8XCH - chains G and d of the 32 polymer chains in the assembly; structure by electron microscopy, 3.40 A resolution.

[Chain G]
Molecule: 39-nt RNA strand
Sequence (39 nucleotides; row label = number of the first residue in the row; numbers below 1 keep their minus sign (C-3 is residue -3)):
    -3 CAUGGGAAAU GCUACGCGGU AGUAGCAUGC UAGGAGCAG

[Chain d]
Name: Helicase
From: Severe acute respiratory syndrome coronavirus 2
UniProtKB: P0DTD1 (R1AB_SARS2); residues 1-601 here correspond to UniProt positions 5325-5925 (UniProt number = residue number + 5324)
Sequence (601 residues; numbered 1 to 601; the number before each row is that of its first residue):
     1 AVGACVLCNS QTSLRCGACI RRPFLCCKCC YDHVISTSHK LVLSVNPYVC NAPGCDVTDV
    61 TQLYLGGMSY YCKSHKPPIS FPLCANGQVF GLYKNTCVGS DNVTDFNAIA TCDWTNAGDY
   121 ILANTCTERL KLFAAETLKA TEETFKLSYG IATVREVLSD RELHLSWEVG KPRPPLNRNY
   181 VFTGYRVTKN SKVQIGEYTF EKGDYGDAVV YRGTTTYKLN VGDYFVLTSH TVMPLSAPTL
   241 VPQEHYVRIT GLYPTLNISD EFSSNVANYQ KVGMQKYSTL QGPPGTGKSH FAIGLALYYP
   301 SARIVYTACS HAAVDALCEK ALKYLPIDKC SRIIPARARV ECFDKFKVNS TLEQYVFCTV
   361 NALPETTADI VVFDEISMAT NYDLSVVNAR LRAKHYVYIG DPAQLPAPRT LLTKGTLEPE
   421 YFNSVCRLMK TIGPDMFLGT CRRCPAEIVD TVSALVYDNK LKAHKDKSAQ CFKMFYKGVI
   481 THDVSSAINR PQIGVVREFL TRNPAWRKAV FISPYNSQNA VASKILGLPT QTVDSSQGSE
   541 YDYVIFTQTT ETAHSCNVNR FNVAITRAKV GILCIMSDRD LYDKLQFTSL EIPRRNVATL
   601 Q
Disordered / not traced: 597-601
Curated features (UniProtKB/Swiss-Prot):
  - binding site (Zn(2+)): Cys5, Cys8, Cys16, Cys19, Cys26, Cys29, His33, His39, Cys50, Cys55, Cys72, His75
  - binding site (a ribonucleoside 5'-triphosphate): Gly282 to Ser289
  - site: Gln601 (Cleavage)
Bound ions: Zn2+ site 1: Cys5, Cys8, Cys26, Cys29; Zn2+ site 2: Cys16, Cys19, His33, His39; Zn2+ site 3: Cys50, Cys55, Cys72, His75
Ligand contacts: ADP (adenosine-5'-diphosphate): Glu261, Phe262, Pro283, Gly285, Thr286, Lys288, Ser289, His290, Lys320, Arg442, Arg443, Glu540

[Chain G / chain d interface]
Pairs across the interface (7; chain G residue first):
  G0(G) - Ile480(d)  base contact
  G0(G) - Thr481(d)  sugar contact
  G0(G) - His482(d)  hydrogen bond to the sugar
  G1(G) - Arg173(d)  hydrogen bond to the sugar
  G1(G) - His482(d)  base contact
  G1(G) - Asp483(d)  sugar contact
  G2(G) - Arg173(d)  sugar contact
Interface residues without a listed pair, chain G (4 interface residues in all): U-1
Interface residues without a listed pair, chain d (8 interface residues in all): Val484, Ser485, Arg490

[Summary]
The interface between chain G and chain d involves 4 residues on one side and 8 on the other, with 2 hydrogen
bonds. Among the polar pairs are G0(G)-His482(d) and G1(G)-Arg173(d). Ligands of chain d: ADP.
Chain G is a 39-nt RNA strand and chain d is Helicase (Severe acute respiratory syndrome coronavirus 2); the
structure, SARS-CoV-2 Replication-Transcription Complex has a dimer-of-dimeric architecture (ddRTC) in
pre-capping initiation, was determined by electron microscopy (same publication as 9IMK and 9IMM).
